PDB entry 7V0O | electron microscopy, 6.60 A resolution (low resolution: residue-level contacts below are approximate; hydrogen-bond / salt-bridge calls are withheld) | chains b and c of the 16 polymer chains in the assembly

== Chain b (and c) ==
Molecule: Spike glycoprotein E2
Source organism: Eastern equine encephalitis virus
Notes: chain c of this document is another copy of the same molecule, construct and numbering; everything in this record applies to it too
UniProtKB: Q4QXJ7 (POLS_EEEVF); residues 1-342 here correspond to UniProt positions 325-666 (UniProt number = residue number + 324)
Amino-acid sequence (342 residues; each row starts with the number of its first residue):
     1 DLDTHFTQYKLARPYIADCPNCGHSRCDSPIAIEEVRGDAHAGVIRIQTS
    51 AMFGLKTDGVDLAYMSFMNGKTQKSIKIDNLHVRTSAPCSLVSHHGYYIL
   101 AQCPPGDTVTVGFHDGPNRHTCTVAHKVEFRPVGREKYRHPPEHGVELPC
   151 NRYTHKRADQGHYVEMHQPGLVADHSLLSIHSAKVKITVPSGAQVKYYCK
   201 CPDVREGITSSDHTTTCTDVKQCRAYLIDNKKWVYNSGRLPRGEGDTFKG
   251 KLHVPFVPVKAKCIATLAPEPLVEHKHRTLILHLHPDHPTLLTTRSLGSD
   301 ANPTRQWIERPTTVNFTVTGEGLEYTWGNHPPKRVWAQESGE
Disulfides: C19-C122, C22-C27, C89-C103, C150-C263, C199-C223, C201-C217

== Chain b / chain c interface ==
Pairs across the interface (20):
  P20(b) - E143(c)
  N21(b) - Q102(c)
  N21(b) - H140(c)
  G23(b) - S90(c)
  G23(b) - L91(c)
  G23(b) - Q102(c)
  H24(b) - L91(c)
  H24(b) - V92(c)
  H24(b) - Q102(c)
  R26(b) - E143(c)
  R84(b) - P88(c)
  R84(b) - C89(c)
  T85(b) - A87(c)
  S86(b) - S86(c)
  S86(b) - A87(c)
  D107(b) - R139(c)
  T108(b) - H140(c)
  V124(b) - H140(c)
  A125(b) - H140(c)
  A125(b) - P141(c)
Also at the interface, not in a pair above, chain c (16 interface residues in all): P105, P142, H155, I264

== Summary ==
Chain b and chain c form an interface of 12 and 16 residues respectively.
Both chains are Spike glycoprotein E2 (Eastern equine encephalitis virus). Entry 7V0O (Cryo-EM structure of
SINV/EEEV in complex with Fab fragment of a moderately/weakly neutralizing human antibody IgG-94) was
determined by electron microscopy, deposited together with 7V0N and 7V0P.
